6F9D - chains I and L of the 12 polymer chains in the assembly; structure by electron microscopy, 13.30 A resolution (very low resolution: no residue pairs are listed; an interface is given only as per-side residue counts).

Chain I:
Molecule: Glycoprotein
From: Rift valley fever virus
UniProt: A2T085 (A2T085_RVFV); numbering as in UniProt (aligned over 154-469)
Amino-acid sequence (316 residues; each row starts with the number of its first residue):
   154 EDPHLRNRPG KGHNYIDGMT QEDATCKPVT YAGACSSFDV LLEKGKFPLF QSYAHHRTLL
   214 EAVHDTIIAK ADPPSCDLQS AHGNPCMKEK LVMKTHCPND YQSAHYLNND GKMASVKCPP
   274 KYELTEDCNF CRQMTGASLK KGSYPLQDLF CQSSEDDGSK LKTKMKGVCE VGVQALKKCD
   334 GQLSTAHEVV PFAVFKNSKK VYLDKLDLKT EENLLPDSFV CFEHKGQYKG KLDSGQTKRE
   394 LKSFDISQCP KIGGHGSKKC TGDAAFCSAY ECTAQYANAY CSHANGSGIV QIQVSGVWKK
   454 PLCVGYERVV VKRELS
Disordered / not traced: 288-289, 380-392
Reported in the primary citation:
  - post-translational modification sites: Asn438 (proposed by the authors, not directly observed)

Chain L:
Molecule: Glycoprotein
From: Rift valley fever virus
UniProt: A2T072 (A2T072_RVFV); residues 691-1118 here = UniProt positions 691-1118
Amino-acid sequence (431 residues; each row starts with the number of its first residue):
   688 DPGCSELIQA SSRITTCSTE GVNTKCRLSG TALIRAGSVG AEACLMLKGV KEDQTKFLKI
   748 KTVSSELSCR EGQSYWTGSF SPKCLSSRRC HLVGECHVNR CLSWRDNETS AEFSFVGEST
   808 TMRENKCFEQ CGGWGCGCFN VNPSCLFVHT YLQSVRKEAL RVFNCIDWVH KLTLEITDFD
   868 GSVSTIDLGA SSSRFTNWGS VSLSLDAEGI SGSNSFSFIE SPGKGYAIVD EPFSEIPRQG
   928 FLGEIRCNSE SSVLSAHESC LRAPNLISYK PMIDQLECTT NLIDPFVVFE RGSLPQTRND
   988 KTFAASKGNR GVQAFSKGSV QADLTLMFDN FEVDFVGAAV SCDAAFLNLT GCYSCNAGAR
  1048 VCLSITSTGT GSLSAHNKDG SLHIVLPSEN GTKDQCQILH FTVPEVEEEF MYSCDGDERP
  1108 LLVKGTLIAI D
Sequence notes: expression tag (688-690)
Reported in the primary citation:
  - post-translational modification sites: Asn794, Asn1035 (proposed by the authors, not directly observed)

How chain I and chain L interact:
At this resolution (13 A) residue pairs are not listed: 7 residues of chain I and 4 of chain L lie at the interface.

In short:
7 residues of chain I and 4 residues of chain L are in contact. The paper reports modification sites Asn438(I)
and Asn794(L) among others.
Chain I is Glycoprotein and chain L is Glycoprotein, both from Rift valley fever virus; the structure, Model
of the Rift Valley fever virus glycoprotein hexamer type 2, was determined by electron microscopy together
with 6F8P, 6F9B, 6F9C, 6F9E and 6F9F from the same study.
